PDB entry 7KSO | electron microscopy, 3.90 A resolution | chains B and C of the 6 polymer chains in the assembly

== Chain B ==
Molecule: Polycomb protein EED
Organism: Homo sapiens
UniProtKB: O75530 (EED_HUMAN); residues 1-441 here = UniProt positions 1-441
Chain sequence (441 residues; numbered 1 to 441; the number before each row is that of its first residue):
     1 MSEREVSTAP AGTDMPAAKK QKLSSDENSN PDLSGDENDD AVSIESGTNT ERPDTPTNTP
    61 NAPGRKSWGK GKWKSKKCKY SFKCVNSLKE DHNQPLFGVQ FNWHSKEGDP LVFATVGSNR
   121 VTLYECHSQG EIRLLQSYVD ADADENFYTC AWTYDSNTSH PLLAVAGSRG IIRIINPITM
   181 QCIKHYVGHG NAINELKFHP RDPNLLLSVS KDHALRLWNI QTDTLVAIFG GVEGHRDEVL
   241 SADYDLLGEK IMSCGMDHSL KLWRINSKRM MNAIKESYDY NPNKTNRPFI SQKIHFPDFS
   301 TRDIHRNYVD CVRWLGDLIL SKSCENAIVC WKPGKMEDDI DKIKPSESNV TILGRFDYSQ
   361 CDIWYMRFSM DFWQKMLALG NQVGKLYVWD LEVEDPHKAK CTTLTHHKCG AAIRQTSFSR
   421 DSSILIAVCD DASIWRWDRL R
Disordered / not traced: 1-75, 441
UniProt features mapped onto this chain:
  - modified residue: Ser2 (N-acetylserine), Ser34 (Phosphoserine), Thr55 (Phosphothreonine), Lys66 (N6,N6,N6-trimethyllysine), Lys197 (N6,N6,N6-trimethyllysine), Lys268 (N6,N6,N6-trimethyllysine), Lys284 (N6,N6,N6-trimethyllysine)
  - natural variant: Asn194 (N194S: In COGIS), Arg236 (R236G: In COGIS; R236T: In COGIS), His258 (H258Y: In COGIS), Arg302 (R302G: In COGIS; R302S: In COGIS)
  - mutagenesis: Phe97 (F97A: Abolishes binding to H3K27me3), Tyr148 (Y148A: Abolishes binding to H3K27me3), Ile193 (I193N: Impairs interaction with EZH2), Leu196 (L196P: Impairs interaction with EZH2), Ser300 to Thr301 (Impairs interaction with the matrix protein MA of HIV-1), His305 to Tyr308 (Impairs interaction with the matrix protein MA of HIV-1), Trp364 (W364A: Abolishes binding to H3K27me3; W364L: Abolishes binding to H3K27me3), Tyr365 (Y365A: Abolishes binding to H3K27me3)

== Chain C ==
Molecule: Polycomb protein SUZ12
Organism: Homo sapiens
UniProtKB: Q15022 (SUZ12_HUMAN); residue numbers follow UniProt; this construct covers 1-739
Chain sequence (739 residues; row label = number of the first residue in the row):
     1 MAPQKHGGGG GGGSGPSAGS GGGGFGGSAA VAAATASGGK SGGGSCGGGG SYSASSSSSA
    61 AAAAGAAVLP VKKPKMEHVQ ADHELFLQAF EKPTQIYRFL RTRNLIAPIF LHRTLTYMSH
   121 RNSRTNIKRK TFKVDDMLSK VEKMKGEQES HSLSAHLQLT FTGFFHKNDK PSPNSENEQN
   181 SVTLEVLLVK VCHKKRKDVS CPIRQVPTGK KQVPLNPDLN QTKPGNFPSL AVSSNEFEPS
   241 NSHMVKSYSL LFRVTRPGRR EFNGMINGET NENIDVNEEL PARRKRNRED GEKTFVAQMT
   301 VFDKNRRLQL LDGEYEVAMQ EMEECPISKK RATWETILDG KRLPPFETFS QGPTLQFTLR
   361 WTGETNDKST APIAKPLATR NSESLHQENK PGSVKPTQTI AVKESLTTDL QTRKEKDTPN
   421 ENRQKLRIFY QFLYNNNTRQ QTEARDDLHC PWCTLNCRKL YSLLKHLKLC HSRFIFNYVY
   481 HPKGARIDVS INECYDGSYA GNPQDIHRQP GFAFSRNGPV KRTPITHILV CRPKRTKASM
   541 SEFLESEDGE VEQQRTYSSG HNRLYFHSDT CLPLRPQEME VDSEDEKDPE WLREKTITQI
   601 EEFSDVNEGE KEVMKLWNLH VMKHGFIADN QMNHACMLFV ENYGQKIIKK NLCRNFMLHL
   661 VSMHDFNLIS IMSIDKAVTK LREMQQKLEK GESASPANEE ITEEQNGTAN GFSEINSKEK
   721 ALETDSVSGV SKQSKKQKL
Disordered / not traced: 1-77, 147-154, 168-181, 217-228, 257-294, 323-351, 362-426, 483-484, 534-554, 687-739
Metal / ion sites: Zn2+ near His471 (its only coordinating residue here)

== How chain B and chain C interact ==
Pairs across the interface (31):
  Cys182(B) - Pro510(C)
  Ile183(B) - Gln509(C)
  Ile183(B) - Pro510(C)
  Lys184(B) - Gln509(C)
  His185(B) - Arg508(C)  hydrogen bond (side chain-backbone)
  His185(B) - Gln509(C)  hydrogen bond (side chain-backbone)
  His185(B) - Pro510(C)
  His185(B) - Gly511(C)
  Tyr186(B) - Gln509(C)  hydrogen bond
  Val187(B) - His507(C)
  Gly188(B) - Thr570(C)
  Gly188(B) - Cys571(C)
  Arg216(B) - Asp569(C)
  Arg216(B) - Thr570(C)  hydrogen bond (side chain-backbone)
  Trp218(B) - Leu572(C)  hydrophobic
  Asp223(B) - Gln509(C)
  Leu225(B) - Leu572(C)  hydrophobic
  Arg269(B) - Glu590(C)  salt bridge
  Asn286(B) - Arg575(C)  hydrogen bond
  Asn286(B) - Gln577(C)
  Asn286(B) - Glu578(C)  hydrogen bond
  Arg287(B) - Arg575(C)  hydrogen bond (backbone-side chain)
  Arg287(B) - Glu578(C)
  Arg287(B) - Val581(C)
  Arg287(B) - Asp582(C)  salt bridge
  Pro288(B) - Glu578(C)
  Pro288(B) - Asp582(C)
  Ser291(B) - Thr570(C)
  Lys293(B) - Asp569(C)
  His295(B) - Trp591(C)
  Phe296(B) - Glu594(C)
Interface residues without a listed pair, chain B (24 interface residues in all): Ile228, Val232, Tyr280, Pro282, Gln292
Interface residues without a listed pair, chain C (22 interface residues in all): Ile506, His567, Pro573, Lys595, Thr598

== In short ==
24 residues of chain B and 22 residues of chain C are in contact, with 7 hydrogen bonds and 2 salt bridges.
Polar contacts include Arg269(B)-Glu590(C), Arg287(B)-Asp582(C) and His185(B)-Arg508(C). Curated annotation
(UniProt) lists 12 mutagenesis sites on chain B.
Here chain B is Polycomb protein EED and chain C is Polycomb protein SUZ12, both from Homo sapiens. Entry 7KSO
(Cryo-EM structure of PRC2:EZH1-AEBP2-JARID2) was determined by electron microscopy together with 7KSR, 7KTP
and 7KTQ from the same study.
